1NLP - chains C and N; structure by solution NMR.

== Chain C ==
Protein: C-src
Organism: Gallus gallus
Notes: EC 2.7.1.112; fragment: sh3 domain
UniProt: P00525 (SRC_AVISR); residues 1-64 here correspond to UniProt positions 77-140 (UniProt number = residue number + 76)
Amino-acid sequence (64 residues; row label = number of the first residue in the row):
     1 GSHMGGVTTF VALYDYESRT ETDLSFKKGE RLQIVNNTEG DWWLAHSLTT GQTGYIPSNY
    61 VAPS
Disordered / not traced: 1-8
Construct notes: conflict S2 (Ala78 in P00525), H3 (Leu79 in P00525), M4 (Ala80 in P00525)

== Chain N ==
Protein: NL2 (MN8-MN1-plpplp)
Amino-acid sequence (10 residues; each row starts with the number of its first residue):
    72 XXXPLPPLPX
Modified / non-standard residues: ACE (acetyl group) at position 72, MN8 (2-(4-carcoxy-5-isopropylthiazolyl)benzopiperidine) at position 73, MN1 (4-carboxypiperidine) at position 74, NH2 (amino group) at position 81

== How chain C and chain N interact ==
Pairs across the interface (19):
  Y14(C) - L79(N)
  Y14(C) - P80(N)
  Y16(C) - P77(N)
  T20(C) - MN8_73(N)
  T22(C) - MN8_73(N)
  D23(C) - MN8_73(N)
  D41(C) - L76(N)
  W42(C) - MN1_74(N)
  Y55(C) - ACE_72(N)
  P57(C) - L76(N)
  P57(C) - P77(N)
  S58(C) - L76(N)
  N59(C) - L76(N)
  N59(C) - P77(N)
  N59(C) - L79(N)
  Y60(C) - P77(N)
  Y60(C) - P78(N)
  Y60(C) - L79(N)
  Y60(C) - P80(N)
Other interface residues (no listed pair), chain N (10 interface residues in all): P75, NH2_81

== Overview ==
Chain C and chain N form an interface of 12 and 10 residues respectively.
Chain C is C-src (Gallus gallus) and chain N is NL2 (MN8-MN1-plpplp); the structure, Structure of signal
transduction protein, NMR, minimized average structure, was determined by solution NMR together with 1NLO from
the same study.
